PDB entry 1W5C | X-ray diffraction, 3.20 A resolution | chains A and X of the 10 polymer chains in the assembly

Chain A:
Name: Photosystem q(b) protein 1
From: Thermosynechococcus elongatus
UniProt: P0A444 (PSBA1_THEEB); numbering as in UniProt (aligned over 1-360)
Amino-acid sequence (360 residues; each row starts with the number of its first residue):
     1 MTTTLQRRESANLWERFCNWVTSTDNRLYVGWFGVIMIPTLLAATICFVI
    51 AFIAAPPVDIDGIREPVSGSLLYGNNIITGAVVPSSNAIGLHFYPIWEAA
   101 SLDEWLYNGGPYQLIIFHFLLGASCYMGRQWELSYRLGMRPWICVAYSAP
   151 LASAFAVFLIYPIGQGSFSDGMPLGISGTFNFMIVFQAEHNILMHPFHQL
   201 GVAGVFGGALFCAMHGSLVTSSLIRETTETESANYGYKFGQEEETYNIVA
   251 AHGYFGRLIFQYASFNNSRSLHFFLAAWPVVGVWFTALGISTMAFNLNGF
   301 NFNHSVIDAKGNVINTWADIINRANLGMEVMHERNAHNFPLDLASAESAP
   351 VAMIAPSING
Disordered / not traced: 1-7, 233-234, 342-360
Curated features (UniProtKB/Swiss-Prot):
  - binding site (chlorophyll a): His118, His198
  - binding site (pheophytin a): Tyr126, Gln130, Tyr147
  - binding site ([CaMn4O5] cluster): Asp170, Glu189, His332, Glu333, Asp342, Ala344
  - binding site (a quinone): His215, Ser264, Phe265
  - binding site (Fe cation): His215, His272
  - site: Tyr161 (Tyrosine radical intermediate), His190 (Stabilizes free radical intermediate), Ala344, Ser345 (Cleavage)
Ion coordination: Mn2+: Asp170, Glu333; chlorophyll a Mg near His198 (its only coordinating residue here); Fe2+: His215, His272 (shared with 2 residues of chain D)
Ligand contacts:
  - chlorophyll a (CLA), molecule 1: Phe33, Ser124, Met127, Gly128, Trp131
  - chlorophyll a (CLA), molecule 2: Val35, Ile36, Pro39, Thr40, Phe93, Pro95, Ile96, Trp97, Gln113, Leu114, Phe117, His118, Leu121
  - chlorophyll a (CLA), molecule 3: Thr45, Phe48, Val157, Phe158, Met172, Ile176, Thr179, Phe180, Phe182, Met183
  - chlorophyll a (CLA), molecule 4: Phe119, Ala123, Tyr147, Pro150, Leu151, Ser153, Ala154, Val157, Phe182, Met183, Ile184, Phe186, Gln187, Ile192, Leu193, His198, Gly201, Val202, Val205, Phe206, Val283, Thr286, Ala287, Ile290
  - chlorophyll a (CLA), molecule 5: Gln199, Val202, Ala203
  - pheophytin a (PHO), molecule 1: Leu41, Ala44, Thr45, Phe48, Ile115, Phe119, Tyr126, Gln130, Ala146, Tyr147, Pro150, Phe158, Met172, Leu174, Gly175, Ile176, Val205, Pro279, Val280, Val283
  - pheophytin a (PHO), molecule 2: Phe206, Ala209, Leu210, Ala213, Met214, Leu258, Ile259

Chain X:
Name: Unassigned subunits
From: Thermosynechococcus elongatus
Amino-acid sequence (359 residues; row label = number of the first residue in the row; note: 224 numbers in that range are skipped by the numbering (no residue carries them; nothing is unmodelled there); X marks 359 residues of unknown identity (built as UNK)):
     2 XXXXXXXXXXXXXXXXXXXXXXXXXXXXXXXXXXXX
    52 XXXXXXXXXXXXXXXXXXXXXXXXXXXX
   106 XXXXXXXXXXXXXXXXXXXXXXXX
   157 XXXXXXXXXXXXXXXXXXXXXXXXXXXXX
   200 XXXXXXXXXXXXXXXXXXXXXXXXXXXX
   252 XXXXXXXXXXXXXXXXXXXXXXXXXXXXXX
   310 XXXXXXXXXXXXXXXXXXXXXXXXXXXX
   355 XXXXXXXXXXXXXXXXXXXX
   400 XXXXXXXXXXXXXXXXXXXXXXXXXXXXXXXXXXXXXXXXX
   451 XXXXXXXXXXXXXXXXXXXXXXXXX
   501 XXXXXXXXXXXXXXXXXXXXXXXXXXXXXXXXXXXXX
   552 XXXXXXXXXXXXXXXXXXXXXXXXXXXXXXXXX
Ligand contacts: chlorophyll a (CLA): UNK_5, UNK_8, UNK_9, UNK_15

How chain A and chain X interact:
Interface residues of chain A (facing chain X), 13 residues: Trp32, Val35, Ile36, Leu71, Leu72, Asn76, Ile77, Ile78, Trp97, Tyr135, Arg136, Phe302, His304

Summary:
No residue of chain A is in contact with chain X. One chlorophyll a molecule is bound between chain A and
chain X. Chain A binds 5 copies of chlorophyll a and pheophytin a.
Here chain A is Photosystem q(b) protein 1 and chain X is Unassigned subunits, both from Thermosynechococcus
elongatus. Entry 1W5C (Photosystem II from Thermosynechococcus elongatus) was determined by X-ray diffraction.
